Entry 5O3V (X-ray diffraction, 2.17 A resolution); this record covers chains B and D of the 4 polymer chains in the assembly.

[Chain B]
Protein: Peptide cyclase 1
Source organism: Vaccaria hispanica
Reference sequence: R4P353 (R4P353_9CARY); numbering as in UniProt (aligned over 1-724)
Chain sequence (724 residues; each row starts with the number of its first residue):
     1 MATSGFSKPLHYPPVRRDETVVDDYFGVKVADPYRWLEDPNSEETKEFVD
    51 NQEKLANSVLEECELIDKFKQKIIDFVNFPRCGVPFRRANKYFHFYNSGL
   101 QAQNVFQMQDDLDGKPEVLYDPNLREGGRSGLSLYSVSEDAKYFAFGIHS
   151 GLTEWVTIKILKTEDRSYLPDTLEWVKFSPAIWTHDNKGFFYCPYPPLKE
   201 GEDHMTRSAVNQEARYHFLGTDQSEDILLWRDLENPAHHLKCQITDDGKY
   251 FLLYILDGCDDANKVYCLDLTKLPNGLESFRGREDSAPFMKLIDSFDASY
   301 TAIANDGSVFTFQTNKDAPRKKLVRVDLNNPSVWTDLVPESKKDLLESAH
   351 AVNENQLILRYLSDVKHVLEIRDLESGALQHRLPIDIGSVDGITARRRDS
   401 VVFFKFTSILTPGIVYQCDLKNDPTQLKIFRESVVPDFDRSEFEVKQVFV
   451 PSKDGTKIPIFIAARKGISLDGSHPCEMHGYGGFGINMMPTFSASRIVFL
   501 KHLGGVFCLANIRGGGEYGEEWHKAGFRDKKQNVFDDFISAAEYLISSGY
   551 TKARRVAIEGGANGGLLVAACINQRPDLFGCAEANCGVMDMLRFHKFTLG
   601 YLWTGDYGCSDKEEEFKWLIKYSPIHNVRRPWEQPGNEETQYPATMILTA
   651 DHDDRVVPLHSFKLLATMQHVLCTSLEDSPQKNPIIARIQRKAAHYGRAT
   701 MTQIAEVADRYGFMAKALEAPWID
Unresolved in the structure: 1-3, 281-285
Sequence notes: engineered mutation Ala562 (Ser in R4P353)
From the paper describing this entry:
  - catalytic residues: Asp653, His695 (proposed by the authors, not directly observed)
  - mutagenesis - H695A: abolished catalytic activity on PresegB1
  - catalytic residues: Tyr481, Asn563 (citing earlier work)
  - mutagenesis - S493A, S495A, W603A, R655A, Y696G: decreased catalytic activity on PresgB1
  - mutagenesis - H695Q: decreased catalytic activity

[Chain D]
Protein: Putative presegetalin B1
Source organism: Vaccaria hispanica
Reference sequence: F6LNL6 (F6LNL6_9CARY); residues -12 to 18 here correspond to UniProt positions 1-31 (UniProt number = residue number + 13)
Chain sequence (31 residues; numbered -12 to 18; the number before each row is that of its first residue; numbers below 1 keep their minus sign (Met-12 is residue -12)):
   -12 MSPILAHDVVKPQGVAWAFQAKDVENASAPV
Unresolved in the structure: -12 to 0, 9-12

[Interface between chain B and chain D]
Pairs across the interface - 49 pairs, chain B then chain D:
  Val77(B) - Pro17(D)
  Arg81(B) - Ser15(D)  hydrogen bond (side chain-backbone)
  Arg81(B) - Ala16(D)
  Arg81(B) - Pro17(D)
  Phe95(B) - Asn13(D)
  Asn97(B) - Ser15(D)  hydrogen bond (side chain-backbone)
  Ala102(B) - Ser15(D)  hydrogen bond (backbone-side chain)
  Gln103(B) - Ser15(D)
  Asn104(B) - Asn13(D)  hydrogen bond (side chain-backbone)
  Asn104(B) - Ala14(D)  hydrogen bond (side chain-backbone)
  Asn104(B) - Ser15(D)
  Leu132(B) - Asn13(D)  hydrogen bond (backbone-side chain)
  Tyr135(B) - Asn13(D)
  Phe178(B) - Val2(D)
  Phe178(B) - Ala3(D)  hydrophobic
  Lys241(B) - Gly1(D)
  Gly258(B) - Trp4(D)
  Cys259(B) - Trp4(D)  hydrophobic
  Tyr481(B) - Ala5(D)  hydrogen bond (side chain-backbone)
  Tyr481(B) - Phe6(D)
  Phe484(B) - Trp4(D)
  Ile486(B) - Phe6(D)  hydrophobic
  Phe492(B) - Pro17(D)
  Ser493(B) - Pro17(D)
  Ser493(B) - Val18(D)  hydrogen bond (side chain-backbone)
  Ala494(B) - Pro17(D)  hydrogen bond (backbone-backbone)
  Ala494(B) - Val18(D)
  Ser495(B) - Val18(D)  hydrogen bond (side chain-backbone)
  Gly561(B) - Gln7(D)
  Ala562(B) - Ala5(D)
  Ala562(B) - Phe6(D)
  Asn563(B) - Ala5(D)  hydrogen bond (backbone-backbone)
  Asn585(B) - Gln7(D)
  Val588(B) - Ala5(D)  hydrophobic
  Leu602(B) - Ala3(D)  hydrophobic
  Trp603(B) - Ala3(D)
  Trp603(B) - Trp4(D)
  Trp603(B) - Ala5(D)
  Arg655(B) - Val2(D)
  Arg655(B) - Trp4(D)  hydrogen bond (side chain-backbone)
  Arg655(B) - Phe6(D)  hydrogen bond (side chain-backbone)
  His695(B) - Phe6(D)  hydrogen bond (side chain-backbone)
  His695(B) - Gln7(D)
  Tyr696(B) - Ala8(D)  hydrogen bond (side chain-backbone)
  Tyr696(B) - Ala14(D)  hydrogen bond (side chain-backbone)
  Arg698(B) - Ser15(D)
  Thr700(B) - Ser15(D)  hydrogen bond
  Thr700(B) - Ala16(D)
  Val707(B) - Val18(D)  hydrophobic
Also at the interface, not in a pair above, chain B (43 interface residues in all): Ile73, Phe79, Gln101, His239, Cys586, Tyr607, Val656, Ala699, Gln703, Ile704
The authors on this interface:
  - interface residues, chain D: Trp4(D), Ala5(D)

[Summary]
43 residues of chain B face 14 of chain D across their interface, with 17 hydrogen bonds. Polar contacts
include Arg81(B)-Ser15(D), Asn97(B)-Ser15(D) and Ala102(B)-Ser15(D). From the paper: catalytic residues
Asp653(B), His695(B) and Tyr481(B) among others; S493A, S495A and W603A of chain B, among others, reduce
catalytic activity on PresgB1; 7 substitutions were tested in all.
Here chain B is Peptide cyclase 1 and chain D is Putative presegetalin B1, both from Vaccaria hispanica. Entry
5O3V (Structural characterization of the fast and promiscuous macrocyclase from plant - PCY1-S562A bound to
Presegetalin B1) was determined by X-ray diffraction together with 5O3U and 5O3X from the same study.
